PDB entry 4HY0 | X-ray diffraction, 2.84 A resolution | chains A and B

Chain A (and B):
Name: E3 ubiquitin-protein ligase XIAP
Source organism: Homo sapiens
Notes: EC 6.3.2.-; chain B of this document is another copy of the same molecule, construct and numbering; everything in this record applies to it too
Reference sequence: P98170 (XIAP_HUMAN); residue numbers follow UniProt; this construct covers 238-357
Sequence (125 residues; numbered 233 to 357; the number before each row is that of its first residue):
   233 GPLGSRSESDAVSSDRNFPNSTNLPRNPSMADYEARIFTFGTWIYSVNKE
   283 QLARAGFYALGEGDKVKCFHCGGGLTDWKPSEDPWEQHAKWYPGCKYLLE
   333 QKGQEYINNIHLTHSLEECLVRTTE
Not modelled in the structure: 233-253, 350-357
Sequence notes: expression tag (233-237)
Metal / ion sites: Zn2+ site 1: Cys300, Cys303, His320, Cys327; Zn2+ site 2 near His343 (its only coordinating residue here)
Residues lining bound ligands: 1AQ ((3S,7R,8aR)-2-{(2S)-2-(4,4-difluorocyclohexyl)-2-[(N-methyl-L-alanyl)amino]acetyl}-N-[(4R)-3,4-dihydro-2H-chromen-4-yl]-7-ethoxyoctahydropyrrolo[1,2-a]pyrazine-3-carboxamide): Leu292, Lys297, Val298, Lys299, Gly306, Leu307, Thr308, Asp309, Trp310, Lys311, Glu314, Gln319, Trp323, Tyr324

Interface between chain A and chain B:
Pairs across the interface (46; chain A residue first):
  Asn255(A) - Leu331(B)  hydrogen bond (side chain-backbone)
  Asn255(A) - Gly335(B)
  Asn255(A) - Gln336(B)  hydrogen bond (side chain-backbone)
  Arg258(A) - Glu337(B)  salt bridge
  His302(A) - Gln336(B)  hydrogen bond
  Cys303(A) - Gln336(B)
  Lys322(A) - His343(B)  hydrogen bond (backbone-side chain)
  Trp323(A) - His343(B)
  Trp323(A) - Leu344(B)
  Tyr324(A) - Asn340(B)
  Tyr324(A) - Leu344(B)  hydrophobic
  Pro325(A) - Pro325(B)  hydrophobic
  Pro325(A) - Asn340(B)
  Pro325(A) - His343(B)
  Gly326(A) - Leu331(B)
  Gly326(A) - Gln336(B)
  Gly326(A) - Ile339(B)
  Gly326(A) - Asn340(B)  hydrogen bond (backbone-side chain)
  Cys327(A) - Gln336(B)
  Lys328(A) - Leu331(B)
  Lys328(A) - Gln336(B)
  Leu331(A) - Asn255(B)  hydrogen bond (backbone-side chain)
  Leu331(A) - Gly326(B)
  Leu331(A) - Lys328(B)
  Leu331(A) - Leu331(B)  hydrophobic
  Glu332(A) - Asn255(B)
  Gly335(A) - Asn255(B)
  Gln336(A) - Asn255(B)  hydrogen bond (backbone-side chain)
  Gln336(A) - His302(B)  hydrogen bond
  Gln336(A) - Cys303(B)
  Gln336(A) - Gly326(B)
  Gln336(A) - Lys328(B)
  Glu337(A) - Arg258(B)  salt bridge
  Ile339(A) - Gly326(B)
  Asn340(A) - Tyr324(B)
  Asn340(A) - Pro325(B)
  Asn340(A) - Gly326(B)  hydrogen bond (side chain-backbone)
  His343(A) - Lys322(B)  hydrogen bond (side chain-backbone)
  His343(A) - Trp323(B)  hydrogen bond (side chain-backbone)
  His343(A) - Pro325(B)
  His343(A) - His343(B)
  His343(A) - His346(B)
  Leu344(A) - Trp323(B)
  His346(A) - His343(B)
  His346(A) - Ser347(B)
  Ser347(A) - His346(B)
Interface residues without a listed pair, chain A (24 interface residues in all): Thr254, Leu256
Interface residues without a listed pair, chain B (22 interface residues in all): Cys327, Glu332

Overview:
24 residues of chain A and 22 residues of chain B are in contact; the contacts include 11 hydrogen bonds and 2
salt bridges. Polar contacts include Arg258(A)-Glu337(B), Asn255(A)-Leu331(B) and Asn255(A)-Gln336(B). Ligands
of chain A: compound 1AQ.
Chain A and chain B are both E3 ubiquitin-protein ligase XIAP (Homo sapiens); the structure, Crystal structure
of XIAP BIR3 with T3256336, was determined by X-ray diffraction together with 4HY4 and 4HY5 from the same
study.
